Entry 3QG9 (X-ray diffraction, 2.25 A resolution); this record covers chains A and B.

# Chain A
Protein: Fem-3 mRNA-binding factor 2
Source organism: Caenorhabditis elegans
Notes: fragment: PUM-HD domain, residues 164-575
Reference sequence: Q09312 (FBF2_CAEEL); residues 164-575 here = UniProt positions 164-575
Sequence (413 residues; row label = number of the first residue in the row):
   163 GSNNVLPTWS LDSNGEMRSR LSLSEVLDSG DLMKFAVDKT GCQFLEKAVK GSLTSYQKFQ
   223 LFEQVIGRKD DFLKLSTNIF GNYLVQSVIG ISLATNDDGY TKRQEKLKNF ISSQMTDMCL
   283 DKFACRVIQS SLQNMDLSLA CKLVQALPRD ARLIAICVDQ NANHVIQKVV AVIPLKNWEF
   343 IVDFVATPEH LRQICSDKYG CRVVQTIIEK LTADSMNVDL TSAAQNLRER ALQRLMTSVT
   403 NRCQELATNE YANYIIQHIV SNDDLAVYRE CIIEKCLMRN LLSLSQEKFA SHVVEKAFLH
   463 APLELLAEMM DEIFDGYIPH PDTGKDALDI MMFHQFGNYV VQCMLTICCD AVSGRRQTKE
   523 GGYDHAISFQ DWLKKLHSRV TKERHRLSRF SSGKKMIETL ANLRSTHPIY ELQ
Disordered / not traced: 163-167, 568-575
Disulfides: Cys-405/Cys-438
Sequence notes: expression tag (163)
UniProt features mapped onto this chain:
  - site: Tyr-479 (Interacts with lst-1)
  - mutagenesis: Arg-288 (R288A: Reduces RNA binding affinity; R288F/Y: Broadens binding specificity at specific nucleotide positions in the RNA target ...), Cys-363 (C363A: Increases binding affinity for 8 nt target RNA by comparison with 9 nt target; when associated with only Y-364, or with Y-364 and A- or S-367 ...), Arg-364 (R364Y: Abolishes binding affinity for both 8 and 9 nt target RNAs ...), Gln-367 (Q367A/S: Increases binding specificity for 8 nt RNA target when associated with A- or S-363 and Y-364), Leu-444 (L444A: Does not affect binding to lst-1), Gln-448 (Q448G: Slightly reduces binding to lst-1), His-454 (H454A: Reduces binding affinity to 9 nt target RNA; H454Y/F/W/N/R: Switches nucleotide specificity at positions +2 and +3 in the RNA target), Tyr-479 to Thr-485 (Abrogates binding to lst-1), Tyr-479 (Y479A: Reduces thermal stability and disrupts interaction with lst-1; Y479G/A/V/Q/F/R: Abrogates binding to lst-1), Ile-480 (I480A: Does not affect binding to lst-1), Pro-481 (P481A: Does not affect binding to lst-1), His-482 (H482A: Does not affect binding to lst-1), 4 further mutagenesis entries in UniProt
What the authors report for this chain:
  - binding site for the 9-nt RNA strand (chain B): Arg-288
  - mutagenesis - R288A (Kd of 17 +/- 1.6 nM), H454A (Kd of 24 +/- 2.1 nM): decreased binding to WT RNA
  - mutagenesis - R288A, H454A: decreased stability
  - mutagenesis - R288F, R288W, R288Y: increased binding to uridine at position +7
  - mutagenesis - R288Y (2.5-fold): increased binding to the 9-nt RNA strand (chain B)
  - mutagenesis - R288Y: unchanged binding to +7A (WT) RNA
  - specificity-determining residues: Arg-288, His-454
  - mutagenesis - H454R: decreased binding to position +2
  - mutagenesis - H454N: decreased binding to position +3

# Chain B
Molecule: 9-nt RNA strand
Sequence (9 nucleotides; row label = number of the first residue in the row):
     1 UGUGCCUUA

# Chain A / chain B interface
Contacting residue pairs (45):
  Lys-201(A) with A9(B), hydrogen bond to the sugar
  Glu-208(A) with A9(B), hydrogen bond to the base
  Ile-241(A) with U8(B), base contact
  Phe-242(A) with A9(B), base contact
  Asn-244(A) with U8(B), hydrogen bond to the base
  Tyr-245(A) with U8(B), hydrogen bond to the base; A9(B), stacking on the base
  Gln-248(A) with U8(B), hydrogen bond to the base
  Phe-285(A) with U8(B), base contact
  Arg-288(A) with U7(B), base contact; U8(B), hydrogen bond to the sugar
  Gln-291(A) with U7(B), hydrogen bond to the base
  Gln-322(A) with U7(B), base contact
  Asn-323(A) with U7(B), base contact
  His-326(A) with C6(B), sugar contact; U7(B), stacking on the base
  Lys-360(A) with G4(B), sugar contact; C5(B), sugar contact
  Tyr-361(A) with C5(B), phosphate contact; C6(B), phosphate contact
  Cys-363(A) with G4(B), base contact
  Arg-364(A) with G4(B), base contact; C5(B), hydrogen bond to the base
  Glu-412(A) with U3(B), base contact
  Tyr-413(A) with G4(B), sugar contact
  Asn-415(A) with U3(B), hydrogen bond to the base
  Tyr-416(A) with U3(B), hydrogen bond to the base; G4(B), stacking on the base
  Gln-419(A) with U3(B), hydrogen bond to the base
  Lys-450(A) with G2(B), hydrogen bond to the sugar; U3(B), salt bridge to the phosphate
  Phe-451(A) with U3(B), base contact
  Ser-453(A) with G2(B), hydrogen bond to the base
  His-454(A) with G2(B), hydrogen bond to the base; U3(B), stacking on the base
  Glu-457(A) with G2(B), hydrogen bond to the base
  Gln-497(A) with U1(B), base contact
  Phe-498(A) with G2(B), sugar contact
  Asn-500(A) with U1(B), hydrogen bond to the base
  Tyr-501(A) with U1(B), hydrogen bond to the base; G2(B), stacking on the base
  Gln-504(A) with U1(B), hydrogen bond to the base
  Ser-553(A) with U1(B), base contact
  Ser-554(A) with U1(B), base contact
  Lys-557(A) with U1(B), hydrogen bond to the base
Other interface residues (no listed pair), chain A (38 interface residues in all): Cys-204, Gln-205, Gln-367

# Overview
The interface between chain A and chain B involves 38 residues on one side and 9 on the other, with 19
hydrogen bonds, 1 salt bridge and 5 aromatic stacking contacts. Polar contacts include Glu-208(A)/A9(B),
Asn-244(A)/U8(B) and Tyr-245(A)/U8(B). The paper reports a binding site for the 9-nt RNA strand (chain B) at
Arg-288(A); R288F, R288W and R288Y of chain A increase binding to uridine at position +7; 7 substitutions were
tested in all.
Here chain A is Fem-3 mRNA-binding factor 2 (Caenorhabditis elegans) and chain B is a 9-nt RNA strand. Entry
3QG9 (crystal structure of FBF-2/gld-1 FBEa A7U mutant complex) was determined by X-ray diffraction, deposited
together with 3QGB and 3QGC.
